Entry 2NVQ (X-ray diffraction, 2.90 A resolution); this record covers chains B and J of the 13 polymer chains in the assembly.

[Chain B]
Name: DNA-directed RNA polymerase II 140 kDa polypeptide
Source organism: Saccharomyces cerevisiae
Notes: EC 2.7.7.6
UniProtKB: P08518 (RPB2_YEAST); numbering as in UniProt (aligned over 1-1224)
Amino-acid sequence (1224 residues; each row starts with the number of its first residue):
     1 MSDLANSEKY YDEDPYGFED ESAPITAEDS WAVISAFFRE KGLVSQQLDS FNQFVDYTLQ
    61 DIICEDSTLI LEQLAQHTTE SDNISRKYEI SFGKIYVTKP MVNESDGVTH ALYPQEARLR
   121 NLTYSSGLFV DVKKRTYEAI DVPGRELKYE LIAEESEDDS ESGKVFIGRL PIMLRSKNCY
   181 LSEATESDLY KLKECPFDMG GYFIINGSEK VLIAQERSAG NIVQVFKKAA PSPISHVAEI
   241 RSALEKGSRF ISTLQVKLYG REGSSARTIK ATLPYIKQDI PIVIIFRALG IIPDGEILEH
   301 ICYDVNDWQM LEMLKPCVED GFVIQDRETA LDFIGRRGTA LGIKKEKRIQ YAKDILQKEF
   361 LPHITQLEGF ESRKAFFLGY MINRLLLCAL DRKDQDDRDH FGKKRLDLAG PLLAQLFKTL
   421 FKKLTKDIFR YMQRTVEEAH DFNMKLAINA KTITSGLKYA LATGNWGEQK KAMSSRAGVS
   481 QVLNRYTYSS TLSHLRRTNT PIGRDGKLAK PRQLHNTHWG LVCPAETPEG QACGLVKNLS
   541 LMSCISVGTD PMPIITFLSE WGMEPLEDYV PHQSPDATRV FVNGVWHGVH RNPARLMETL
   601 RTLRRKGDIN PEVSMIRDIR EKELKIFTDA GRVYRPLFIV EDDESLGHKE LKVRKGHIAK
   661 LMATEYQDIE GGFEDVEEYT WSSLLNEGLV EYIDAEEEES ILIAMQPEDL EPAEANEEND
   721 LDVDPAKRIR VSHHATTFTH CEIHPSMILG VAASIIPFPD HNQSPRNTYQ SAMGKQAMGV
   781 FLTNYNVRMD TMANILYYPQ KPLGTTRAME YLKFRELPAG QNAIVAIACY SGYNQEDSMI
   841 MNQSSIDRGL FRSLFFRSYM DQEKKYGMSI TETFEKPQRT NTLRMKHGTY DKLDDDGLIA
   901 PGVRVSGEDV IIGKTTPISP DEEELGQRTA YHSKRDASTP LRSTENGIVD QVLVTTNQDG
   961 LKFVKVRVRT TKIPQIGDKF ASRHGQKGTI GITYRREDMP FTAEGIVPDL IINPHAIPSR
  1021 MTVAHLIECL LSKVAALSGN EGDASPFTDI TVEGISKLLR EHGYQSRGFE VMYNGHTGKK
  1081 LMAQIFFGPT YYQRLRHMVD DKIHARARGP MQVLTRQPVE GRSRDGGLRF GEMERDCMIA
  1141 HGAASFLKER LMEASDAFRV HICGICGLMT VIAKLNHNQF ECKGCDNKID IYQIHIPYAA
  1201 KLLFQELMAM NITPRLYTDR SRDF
Unresolved in the structure: 1-19, 71-88, 142-163, 336-344, 438-445, 503-508, 669-677, 716-721, 920-932
Bound ions: Zn2+: Cys-1163, Cys-1166, Cys-1182, Cys-1185
Small-molecule neighbours: deoxyuridine-5'-triphosphate (DUT): Arg-766, Tyr-769, Asp-837, Lys-987, Ser-1019, Arg-1020

[Chain J]
Name: DNA-directed RNA polymerases I/II/III subunit 10
Source organism: Saccharomyces cerevisiae
Notes: EC 2.7.7.6
UniProtKB: P22139 (RPAB5_YEAST); residues 1-70 here = UniProt positions 1-70
Amino-acid sequence (70 residues; each row starts with the number of its first residue):
     1 MIVPVRCFSC GKVVGDKWES YLNLLQEDEL DEGTALSRLG LKRYCCRRMI LTHVDLIEKF
    61 LRYNPLEKRD
Unresolved in the structure: 66-70
Bound ions: Zn2+: Cys-7, Cys-10, Cys-45, Cys-46
Swiss-Prot annotation at these positions:
  - binding site (Zn(2+)): Cys-7, Cys-10, Cys-45, Cys-46
  - cross-link: Lys-59 (Glycyl lysine isopeptide (Lys-Gly) (interchain with G-Cter in ubiquitin))

[Chain B / chain J interface]
Pairs across the interface (64; chain B residue first):
  Glu-186(B) with Arg-62(J), salt bridge
  Tyr-190(B) with Lys-59(J); Arg-62(J); Tyr-63(J)
  Lys-193(B) with Pro-65(J)
  Cys-195(B) with Tyr-63(J)
  Pro-196(B) with Tyr-63(J)
  Phe-197(B) with Lys-59(J)
  Val-780(B) with Leu-56(J), hydrophobic
  Thr-783(B) with Lys-59(J); Phe-60(J); Tyr-63(J)
  Asn-784(B) with Tyr-63(J), hydrogen bond (backbone-side chain)
  Tyr-785(B) with Met-1(J); Phe-60(J), hydrophobic
  Ile-795(B) with Met-1(J), hydrophobic
  Leu-796(B) with Met-1(J)
  Tyr-797(B) with Met-1(J)
  Tyr-798(B) with Met-1(J); Ile-2(J); Pro-4(J), hydrophobic; Phe-8(J), hydrophobic
  Gln-800(B) with Arg-48(J); Thr-52(J)
  Lys-801(B) with Leu-51(J), hydrogen bond (side chain-backbone); Thr-52(J); Val-54(J)
  Leu-803(B) with Thr-52(J)
  Arg-815(B) with Val-54(J)
  Glu-816(B) with Val-54(J); Leu-56(J)
  Leu-817(B) with Leu-56(J), hydrophobic
  Asn-822(B) with Arg-48(J), hydrogen bond (backbone-side chain); Thr-52(J), hydrogen bond
  Ile-824(B) with Cys-45(J), hydrophobic; Arg-48(J)
  Ser-845(B) with Phe-8(J); Ser-9(J)
  Arg-848(B) with Cys-7(J); Phe-8(J), hydrogen bond (side chain-backbone); Ser-9(J); Cys-10(J); Gly-11(J)
  Gly-849(B) with Phe-8(J)
  Leu-850(B) with Phe-8(J)
  Arg-996(B) with Ser-9(J); Cys-10(J), hydrogen bond (side chain-backbone)
  Glu-1004(B) with Arg-43(J)
  Ile-1006(B) with Arg-43(J); Cys-45(J), hydrophobic
  Val-1007(B) with Ser-9(J)
  Asp-1009(B) with Ser-9(J); Arg-48(J), salt bridge
  Ala-1036(B) with Tyr-44(J); Arg-47(J)
  Leu-1037(B) with Tyr-44(J), hydrophobic; Arg-47(J), hydrogen bond (backbone-side chain)
  Ser-1038(B) with Gly-33(J)
  Gly-1039(B) with Glu-32(J); Gly-33(J); Leu-51(J)
  Tyr-1064(B) with Tyr-44(J)
  Glu-1070(B) with Tyr-44(J), hydrogen bond
  Phe-1087(B) with Tyr-44(J)
Interface residues without a listed pair, chain B (47 interface residues in all): Asn-786, Pro-799, Pro-818, Gln-821, Asn-842, Ser-844, Ala-1035, Asn-1040, Pro-1089
Interface residues without a listed pair, chain J (27 interface residues in all): Val-5, Arg-6, Met-49

[Summary]
Chain B and chain J form an interface of 47 and 27 residues respectively; the contacts include 8 hydrogen
bonds and 2 salt bridges. Among the polar pairs are Glu-186(B)/Arg-62(J), Asp-1009(B)/Arg-48(J) and
Asn-784(B)/Tyr-63(J). Ligands of chain B: deoxyuridine-5'-triphosphate.
Chain B is DNA-directed RNA polymerase II 140 kDa polypeptide and chain J is DNA-directed RNA polymerases
I/II/III subunit 10, both from Saccharomyces cerevisiae; the structure, RNA Polymerase II Elongation Complex
in 150 mM Mg+2 with 2'dUTP, was determined by X-ray diffraction, deposited together with 2E2H, 2E2I, 2E2J,
2NVT, 2NVX, 2NVY, 2NVZ and 2YU9.
